Entry 1V8O (X-ray diffraction, 2.80 A resolution); this record covers chains A and B of the 4 polymer chains in the assembly.

== Chain A ==
Molecule: hypothetical protein PAE2754
Organism: Pyrobaculum aerophilum
Reference sequence: Q8ZUJ3 (Q8ZUJ3_PYRAE); residues 1-133 here = UniProt positions 1-133
Chain sequence (158 residues; numbered -24 to 133; the number before each row is that of its first residue; numbers below 1 keep their minus sign (Met-24 is residue -24)):
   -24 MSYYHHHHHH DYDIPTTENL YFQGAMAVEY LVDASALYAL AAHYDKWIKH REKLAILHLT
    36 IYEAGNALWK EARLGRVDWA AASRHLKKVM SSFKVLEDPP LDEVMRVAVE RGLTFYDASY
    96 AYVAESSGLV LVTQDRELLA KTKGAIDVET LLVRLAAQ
Not modelled in the structure: -24 to 1
Sequence notes: expression tag (-24 to 0); modified residue (1); engineered mutation Ala2 (Pro in Q8ZUJ3), Mse65 (Leu in Q8ZUJ3), Mse80 (Leu in Q8ZUJ3)
Modified / non-standard residues: Mse1 (selenomethionine); Mse65 (selenomethionine; parent Met); Mse80 (selenomethionine; parent Met)
Swiss-Prot annotation at these positions:
  - binding site (Mg(2+)): Asp8, Asp92, Asp110

== Chain B ==
Molecule: hypothetical protein PAE2754
Organism: Pyrobaculum aerophilum
Reference sequence: Q8ZUJ3 (Q8ZUJ3_PYRAE); residues 2-133 here = UniProt positions 2-133
Chain sequence (158 residues; numbered -23 to 133 plus 1 insertion-coded residue; the number before each row is that of its first residue; numbers below 1 keep their minus sign (Met-23 is residue -23)):
   -23 MSYYHHHHHH DYDIPTTENL YFQGA
    1A M
     2 AVEYLVDASA LYALAAHYDK WIKHREKLAI LHLTIYEAGN ALWKEARLGR VDWAAASRHL
    62 KKVMSSFKVL EDPPLDEVMR VAVERGLTFY DASYAYVAES SGLVLVTQDR ELLAKTKGAI
   122 DVETLLVRLA AQ
Not modelled in the structure: -23 to 0
Sequence notes: expression tag (-23 to 1); modified residue (1A); engineered mutation Ala2 (Phe in Q8ZUJ3), Mse65 (Leu in Q8ZUJ3), Mse80 (Leu in Q8ZUJ3)
Modified / non-standard residues: Mse1A (selenomethionine; parent Met); Mse65 (selenomethionine; parent Met); Mse80 (selenomethionine; parent Met)
Swiss-Prot annotation at these positions:
  - binding site (Mg(2+)): Asp8, Asp92, Asp110

== Interface between chain A and chain B ==
Contacting residue pairs (57; chain A residue first):
  His33(A) - His33(B)  hydrogen bond
  His33(A) - Asp73(B)  salt bridge
  Leu34(A) - Tyr37(B)  hydrophobic
  Ile36(A) - Asp73(B)
  Ile36(A) - Phe90(B)
  Tyr37(A) - Leu34(B)  hydrophobic
  Tyr37(A) - Asp73(B)  hydrogen bond
  Tyr37(A) - Pro74(B)
  Tyr37(A) - Phe90(B)
  Tyr37(A) - Tyr91(B)  hydrophobic
  Tyr37(A) - Ser94(B)
  Glu38(A) - Tyr91(B)
  Gly40(A) - Mse80(B)
  Gly40(A) - Phe90(B)
  Asn41(A) - Thr89(B)
  Asn41(A) - Phe90(B)
  Asn41(A) - Tyr91(B)
  Leu43(A) - Mse80(B)
  Trp44(A) - Mse80(B)  hydrophobic
  Trp44(A) - Ala83(B)
  Trp44(A) - Leu88(B)  hydrogen bond (side chain-backbone)
  Trp44(A) - Thr89(B)
  Trp54(A) - Mse80(B)  hydrophobic
  Trp54(A) - Arg81(B)
  Trp54(A) - Val84(B)  hydrophobic
  Ser58(A) - Leu76(B)
  Ser58(A) - Mse80(B)
  Arg59(A) - Asp77(B)
  Leu61(A) - Leu76(B)  hydrophobic
  Lys62(A) - Pro75(B)
  Lys62(A) - Asp77(B)  salt bridge
  Asp73(A) - His33(B)  salt bridge
  Asp73(A) - Ile36(B)
  Asp73(A) - Tyr37(B)  hydrogen bond
  Pro74(A) - Tyr37(B)
  Pro75(A) - Lys62(B)
  Leu76(A) - Ser58(B)
  Leu76(A) - Leu61(B)  hydrophobic
  Leu76(A) - Mse65(B)
  Asp77(A) - Ser58(B)
  Asp77(A) - Arg59(B)
  Asp77(A) - Lys62(B)  salt bridge
  Mse80(A) - Trp44(B)
  Mse80(A) - Ala47(B)  hydrophobic
  Mse80(A) - Trp54(B)  hydrophobic
  Mse80(A) - Ser58(B)
  Arg81(A) - Trp54(B)
  Ala83(A) - Trp44(B)
  Leu88(A) - Trp44(B)  hydrogen bond (backbone-side chain)
  Thr89(A) - Trp44(B)
  Phe90(A) - Tyr37(B)
  Phe90(A) - Gly40(B)
  Phe90(A) - Asn41(B)
  Tyr91(A) - Tyr37(B)  hydrophobic
  Tyr91(A) - Glu38(B)
  Tyr91(A) - Asn41(B)
  Ser94(A) - Tyr37(B)
Also at the interface, not in a pair above, chain A (31 interface residues in all): Leu32, Ala47, Mse65, Val84
Also at the interface, not in a pair above, chain B (31 interface residues in all): Leu32, Leu43

== Summary ==
Chain A and chain B each contribute 31 residues to their interface; the contacts include 5 hydrogen bonds and
4 salt bridges. Polar pairs include His33(A)-Asp73(B), Lys62(A)-Asp77(B) and His33(A)-His33(B). Curated
annotation (UniProt) lists 3 Mg2+-binding residues on chain A; 3 Mg2+-binding residues on chain B.
Chain A and chain B are both hypothetical protein PAE2754 (Pyrobaculum aerophilum); the structure, Crystal
Structure of PAE2754 from Pyrobaculum aerophilum, was determined by X-ray diffraction (same publication as
1V8P).
